Entry 6OQV (electron microscopy, 3.30 A resolution); this record covers chains W and A of the 22 polymer chains in the assembly.

== Chain W ==
Name: ATP synthase subunit delta
From: Escherichia coli
UniProt: V0ZA15 (V0ZA15_ECOLX); residues 0-176 here correspond to UniProt positions 1-177 (UniProt number = residue number + 1)
Sequence (177 residues; row label = number of the first residue in the row; numbering starts at 0):
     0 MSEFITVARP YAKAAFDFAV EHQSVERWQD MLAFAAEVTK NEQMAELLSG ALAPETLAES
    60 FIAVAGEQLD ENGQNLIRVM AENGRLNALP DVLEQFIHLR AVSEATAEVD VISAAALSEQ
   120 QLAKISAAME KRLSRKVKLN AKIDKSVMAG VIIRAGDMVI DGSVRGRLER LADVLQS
Unresolved in the structure: 0-1, 175-176
Construct notes: conflict Ala64 (Cys65 in V0ZA15), Ala140 (Cys141 in V0ZA15)

== Chain A ==
Name: ATP synthase subunit alpha
From: Escherichia coli
Notes: EC 7.1.2.2
UniProt: A0A073FQ32 (A0A073FQ32_ECOLX); numbering as in UniProt (aligned over 1-513)
Sequence (513 residues; numbered 1 to 513; the number before each row is that of its first residue):
     1 MQLNSTEISE LIKQRIAQFN VVSEAHNEGT IVSVSDGVIR IHGLADCMQG EMISLPGNRY
    61 AIALNLERDS VGAVVMGPYA DLAEGMKVKC TGRILEVPVG RGLLGRVVNT LGAPIDGKGP
   121 LDHDGFSAVE AIAPGVIERQ SVDQPVQTGY KAVDSMIPIG RGQRELIIGD RQTGKTALAI
   181 DAIINQRDSG IKCIYVAIGQ KASTISNVVR KLEEHGALAN TIVVVATASE SAALQYLAPY
   241 AGCAMGEYFR DRGEDALIIY DDLSKQAVAY RQISLLLRRP PGREAFPGDV FYLHSRLLER
   301 AARVNAEYVE AFTKGEVKGK TGSLTALPII ETQAGDVSAF VPTNVISITD GQIFLETNLF
   361 NAGIRPAVNP GISVSRVGGA AQTKIMKKLS GGIRTALAQY RELAAFSQFA SDLDDATRKQ
   421 LDHGQKVTEL LKQKQYAPMS VAQQSLVLFA AERGYLADVE LSKIGSFEAA LLAYVDRDHA
   481 PLMQEINQTG GYNDEIEGKL KGILDSFKAT QSW
Unresolved in the structure: 1, 512-513
Ion coordination: Mg2+: Thr176 (together with ATP)
Small-molecule neighbours: ATP: Tyr150, Arg171, Gln172, Thr173, Gly174, Lys175, Thr176, Ala177, Phe360, Arg365, Pro366, Gln433, Lys434, Gln435

== Chain W / chain A interface ==
Contacting residue pairs - 28 pairs, chain W then chain A:
  Glu2(W) - Gln2(A)  hydrogen bond (backbone-side chain)
  Phe3(W) - Gln2(A)
  Thr5(W) - Asn4(A)
  Val6(W) - Gln2(A)
  Val6(W) - Asn4(A)
  Tyr10(W) - Ile12(A)  hydrophobic
  Lys12(W) - Ser9(A)
  Ala13(W) - Ser9(A)
  Ala13(W) - Ile12(A)  hydrophobic
  Ala13(W) - Lys13(A)
  Asp16(W) - Lys13(A)
  Phe17(W) - Ile16(A)  hydrophobic
  Glu20(W) - Lys13(A)  salt bridge
  Pro53(W) - Arg68(A)
  Asn71(W) - Ile16(A)
  Asn74(W) - Arg15(A)
  Asn74(W) - Ile16(A)  hydrogen bond (side chain-backbone)
  Asn74(W) - Ala17(A)
  Asn74(W) - Gln18(A)
  Asn74(W) - Phe19(A)
  Leu75(W) - Ile16(A)  hydrophobic
  Arg77(W) - Phe19(A)
  Val78(W) - Arg15(A)
  Val78(W) - Phe19(A)
  Glu81(W) - Arg15(A)  salt bridge
  Asn82(W) - Glu7(A)
  Arg84(W) - Gln2(A)
  Arg84(W) - Leu3(A)  hydrogen bond (side chain-backbone)
Interface residues without a listed pair, chain W (22 interface residues in all): Pro9, Trp27, Glu70
Interface residues without a listed pair, chain A (14 interface residues in all): Ile8

== Summary ==
Chain W and chain A form an interface of 22 and 14 residues respectively; the contacts include 3 hydrogen
bonds and 2 salt bridges. Polar pairs include Glu20(W)-Lys13(A), Glu81(W)-Arg15(A) and Glu2(W)-Gln2(A). Bound
to chain A: ATP.
Chain W is ATP synthase subunit delta and chain A is ATP synthase subunit alpha, both from Escherichia coli;
the structure, E. coli ATP Synthase State 2b, was determined by electron microscopy (same publication as 6OQR,
6OQS, 6OQT, 6OQU, 6OQW, 6PQV and 3 further entries).
